1CG5 - chains A and B; structure by X-ray diffraction, 1.60 A resolution.

[Chain A]
Molecule: Protein (hemoglobin)
Source organism: Dasyatis akajei
Reference sequence: P56691 (HBA_DASAK); residues 1-141 here correspond to UniProt positions 2-142 (UniProt number = residue number + 1)
Sequence (141 residues; each row starts with the number of its first residue):
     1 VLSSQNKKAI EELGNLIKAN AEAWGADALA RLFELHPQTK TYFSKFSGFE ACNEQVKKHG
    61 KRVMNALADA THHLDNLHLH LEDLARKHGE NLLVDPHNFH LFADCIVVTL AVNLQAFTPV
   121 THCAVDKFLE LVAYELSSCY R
Ion coordination: heme Fe near His88 (its only coordinating residue here)
Residues lining bound ligands: heme (HEM): Leu32, Thr39, Tyr42, Phe43, Lys45, His59, Arg62, Val63, Ala66, Leu67, Leu84, Lys87, His88, Leu92, Val94, Asn98, Phe99, Phe102, Ile106, Leu136

[Chain B]
Molecule: Protein (hemoglobin)
Source organism: Dasyatis akajei
Reference sequence: P56692 (HBB_DASAK); residues 1-141 here correspond to UniProt positions 2-142 (UniProt number = residue number + 1)
Sequence (141 residues; row label = number of the first residue in the row):
     1 VKLSEDQEHY IKGVWKDVDH KQITAKALER VFVVYPWTTR LFSKLQGLFS ANDIGVQQHA
    61 DKVQRALGEA IDDLKKVEIN FQNLSGKHQE IGVDTQNFKL LGQTFMVELA LHYKKTFRPK
   121 EHAAAYKFFR LVAEALSSNY H
Ion coordination: heme Fe near His88 (its only coordinating residue here)
Residues lining bound ligands: heme (HEM): Thr38, Leu41, Phe42, Lys44, His59, Lys62, Val63, Ala66, Leu67, Leu84, Lys87, His88, Ile91, Val93, Asn97, Phe98, Leu101, Val132, Leu136

[Interface between chain A and chain B]
Pairs across the interface (34; chain A residue first):
  Ala30(A) - Pro119(B)  hydrophobic
  Arg31(A) - Phe117(B)  hydrogen bond (side chain-backbone)
  Arg31(A) - Arg118(B)
  Arg31(A) - His122(B)
  Glu34(A) - Pro119(B)
  Glu34(A) - Lys120(B)  salt bridge
  Glu34(A) - Ala123(B)
  Leu35(A) - His122(B)
  Leu35(A) - Ala123(B)
  Leu35(A) - Tyr126(B)  hydrophobic
  His36(A) - Tyr126(B)
  Asp104(A) - Gln103(B)
  Val107(A) - Val107(B)  hydrophobic
  Val108(A) - His122(B)
  Ala111(A) - Ala110(B)  hydrophobic
  Ala111(A) - Leu111(B)
  Ala111(A) - Lys114(B)  hydrogen bond (backbone-side chain)
  Val112(A) - Ala110(B)  hydrophobic
  Val112(A) - Lys114(B)  hydrogen bond (backbone-side chain)
  Val112(A) - Lys115(B)
  Asn113(A) - Lys115(B)
  Leu114(A) - Lys114(B)  hydrogen bond (backbone-side chain)
  Phe117(A) - Arg30(B)  hydrogen bond (backbone-side chain)
  Thr118(A) - Arg30(B)
  Pro119(A) - Glu29(B)
  Pro119(A) - Arg30(B)
  Pro119(A) - Val33(B)  hydrophobic
  Pro119(A) - Val34(B)
  His122(A) - Arg30(B)  hydrogen bond
  His122(A) - Val34(B)
  His122(A) - Val107(B)
  Cys123(A) - Val33(B)
  Cys123(A) - Val34(B)
  Asp126(A) - Tyr35(B)
Other interface residues (no listed pair), chain A (19 interface residues in all): Val120

[Overview]
The interface between chain A and chain B involves 19 residues on one side and 18 on the other, with 6
hydrogen bonds and 1 salt bridge. Polar pairs include Glu34(A)-Lys120(B), Arg31(A)-Phe117(B) and
Ala111(A)-Lys114(B). Chain A binds heme. Bound to chain B: heme.
Here chain A is Protein (hemoglobin) and chain B is Protein (hemoglobin), both from Dasyatis akajei. Entry
1CG5 (Deoxy form hemoglobin from dasyatis akajei) was determined by X-ray diffraction, deposited together with
1CG8.
